Entry 5Z68 (X-ray diffraction, 3.00 A resolution); this record covers chains A and B.

== Chain A (and B) ==
Protein: DNA replication and repair protein RecF
Source organism: Caldanaerobacter subterraneus subsp. tengcongensis (strain DSM 15242 / JCM 11007 / NBRC 100824 / MB4)
Notes: chain B of this document is another copy of the same molecule, construct and numbering; everything in this record applies to it too
UniProtKB: Q8RDL3 (RECF_CALS4); residue numbers follow UniProt; this construct covers 1-361
Amino-acid sequence (373 residues; row label = number of the first residue in the row; numbers below 1 keep their minus sign (His-7 is residue -7)):
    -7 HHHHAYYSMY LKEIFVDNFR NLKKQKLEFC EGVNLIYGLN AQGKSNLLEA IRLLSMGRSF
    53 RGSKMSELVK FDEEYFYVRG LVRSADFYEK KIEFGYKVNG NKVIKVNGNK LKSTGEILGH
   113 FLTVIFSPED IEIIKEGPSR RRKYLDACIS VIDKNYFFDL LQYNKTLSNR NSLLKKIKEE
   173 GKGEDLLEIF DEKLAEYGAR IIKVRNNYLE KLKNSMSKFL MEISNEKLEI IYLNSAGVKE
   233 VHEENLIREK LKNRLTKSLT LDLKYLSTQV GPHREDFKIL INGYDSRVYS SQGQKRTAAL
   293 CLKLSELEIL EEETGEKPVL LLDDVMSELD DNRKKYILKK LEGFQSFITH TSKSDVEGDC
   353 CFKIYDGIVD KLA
Disordered / not traced: -7 to -4, 365 (chain B: -7 to -3)
Differences from the reference sequence: expression tag (-7 to 0, 362-365)
Disulfides: Cys22-Cys352
Bound ions: Mg2+: Ser37 (together with ATP)
Residues lining bound ligands:
  - ATP (adenosine-5'-triphosphate), molecule 1: Arg12, Asn13, Leu31, Asn32, Ala33, Gln34, Gly35, Lys36, Ser37, Asn38, Arg53, Glu59, Leu60, Val61, Lys62, Phe63
  - ATP, molecule 2: Tyr281, Ser282, Ser283, Gln284, Gly285, Gln286
Swiss-Prot annotation at these positions:
  - binding site (ATP): Gly30 to Ser37
Reported in the primary citation:
  - Mg2+ coordination through a water molecule: Asp315
  - conformationally variable residues (helix shift): Gly35 to Asn38
  - binding site for ATP: Phe63, Ser283
  - mutagenesis - S282A, S283A, Q286A: unchanged binding to ATP
  - mutagenesis - G35A, N38A: abolished binding to ATP
  - mutagenesis - K36A, S37A: decreased binding to ATP

== How chain A and chain B interact ==
Residue-residue contacts (16):
  Asn32(A) - Ser283(B)
  Ala33(A) - Ser283(B)
  Ala33(A) - Gln286(B)
  Glu59(A) - Val280(B)
  Glu59(A) - Tyr281(B)
  Phe63(A) - Tyr276(B)
  Phe63(A) - Tyr281(B)  hydrophobic
  Lys127(A) - Glu124(B)  salt bridge
  Tyr276(A) - Phe63(B)
  Val280(A) - Arg12(B)
  Val280(A) - Glu59(B)
  Tyr281(A) - Glu59(B)
  Tyr281(A) - Phe63(B)  hydrophobic
  Ser283(A) - Asn32(B)
  Gly285(A) - Asn32(B)
  Gln286(A) - Asn32(B)  hydrogen bond (side chain-backbone)
Interface residues without a listed pair, chain A (16 interface residues in all): Arg12, Glu128, Gln284, Arg288, Asp316
Interface residues without a listed pair, chain B (15 interface residues in all): Asp64, Glu128, Gly285, Arg288, Asp316

== In short ==
The interface between chain A and chain B involves 16 residues on one side and 15 on the other, with 1
hydrogen bond and 1 salt bridge. Polar pairs include Lys127(A)-Glu124(B) and Gln286(A)-Asn32(B). The paper
reports a binding site for ATP at Phe63(A) and Ser283(A); G35A and N38A of chain A abolish binding to ATP; 7
substitutions were tested in all.
Chain A and chain B are both DNA replication and repair protein RecF (Caldanaerobacter subterraneus subsp.
tengcongensis (strain DSM 15242 / JCM 11007 / NBRC 100824 / MB4)); the structure, Structure of the
recombination mediator protein RecF-ATP in RecFOR pathway, was determined by X-ray diffraction together with
5Z69 and 5Z67 from the same study.
